PDB entry 3J9X | electron microscopy, 3.80 A resolution | chains E and 7 of the 60 polymer chains in the assembly

# Chain E
Name: coat protein
From: Sulfolobus islandicus rod-shaped virus 2
UniProt: Q8V9P2 (Q8V9P2_9VIRU); residue numbers follow UniProt; this construct covers 7-134
Sequence (128 residues; numbered 7 to 134; the number before each row is that of its first residue):
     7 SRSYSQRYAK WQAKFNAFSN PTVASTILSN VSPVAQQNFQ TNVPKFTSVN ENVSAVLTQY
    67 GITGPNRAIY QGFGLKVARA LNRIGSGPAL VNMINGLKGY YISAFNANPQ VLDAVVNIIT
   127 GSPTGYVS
From the paper describing this entry:
  - binding site for the 348-nt DNA strand: Trp17, Phe21, Arg73, Arg89
  - binding site for the 348-nt DNA strand (chain 7): Arg8, Lys16, Lys20, Phe24, Val37, Asn44, Asn48, Phe52, Lys82, Arg85

# Chain 7
Molecule: 348-nt DNA strand
From: Sulfolobus islandicus rod-shaped virus 2
Sequence (348 nucleotides; row label = number of the first residue in the row):
     1 ATATATATAT ATATATATAT ATATATATAT ATATATATAT ATATATATAT ATATATATAT
    61 ATATATATAT ATATATATAT ATATATATAT ATATATATAT ATATATATAT ATATATATAT
   121 ATATATATAT ATATATATAT ATATATATAT ATATATATAT ATATATATAT ATATATATAT
   181 ATATATATAT ATATATATAT ATATATATAT ATATATATAT ATATATATAT ATATATATAT
   241 ATATATATAT ATATATATAT ATATATATAT ATATATATAT ATATATATAT ATATATATAT
   301 ATATATATAT ATATATATAT ATATATATAT ATATATATAT ATATATAT

# Interface between chain E and chain 7
Pairs across the interface - 36 pairs, chain E then chain 7:
  Ser7(E) - DA321(7)  hydrogen bond to the phosphate
  Arg8(E) - DT320(7)  salt bridge to the phosphate
  Arg8(E) - DA321(7)  hydrogen bond to the phosphate
  Arg13(E) - DA319(7)  hydrogen bond to the base
  Arg13(E) - DT320(7)  sugar contact
  Lys16(E) - DA319(7)  salt bridge to the phosphate
  Trp17(E) - DT318(7)  base contact
  Trp17(E) - DA319(7)  sugar contact
  Lys20(E) - DT318(7)  phosphate contact
  Lys20(E) - DA319(7)  salt bridge to the phosphate
  Phe24(E) - DA317(7)  sugar contact
  Ile33(E) - DA317(7)  phosphate contact
  Val37(E) - DT316(7)  phosphate contact
  Val37(E) - DA317(7)  phosphate contact
  Ala41(E) - DA315(7)  phosphate contact
  Ala41(E) - DT316(7)  phosphate contact
  Asn44(E) - DA315(7)  phosphate contact
  Asn44(E) - DT316(7)  hydrogen bond to the phosphate
  Phe45(E) - DA315(7)  sugar contact
  Asn48(E) - DT314(7)  phosphate contact
  Asn48(E) - DA315(7)  hydrogen bond to the phosphate
  Val49(E) - DT314(7)  sugar contact
  Phe52(E) - DA313(7)  phosphate contact
  Phe52(E) - DT314(7)  sugar contact
  Gly78(E) - DT312(7)  sugar contact
  Leu81(E) - DT312(7)  base contact
  Leu81(E) - DA313(7)  sugar contact
  Lys82(E) - DT312(7)  phosphate contact
  Lys82(E) - DA313(7)  phosphate contact
  Arg85(E) - DA313(7)  salt bridge to the phosphate
  Arg85(E) - DT314(7)  salt bridge to the phosphate
  Arg89(E) - DT314(7)  salt bridge to the phosphate
  Tyr106(E) - DA311(7)  phosphate contact
  Tyr106(E) - DT312(7)  hydrogen bond to the phosphate
  Tyr107(E) - DT312(7)  sugar contact
  Phe111(E) - DA311(7)  sugar contact
Other interface residues (no listed pair), chain E (26 interface residues in all): Leu34, Val40, Ala74

# Overview
The interface between chain E and chain 7 involves 26 residues on one side and 11 on the other, with 6
hydrogen bonds and 6 salt bridges. Polar contacts include Arg13(E)-DA319(7), Ser7(E)-DA321(7) and
Arg8(E)-DA321(7). The paper reports a binding site for the 348-nt DNA strand (chain 7) at Arg8(E), Lys16(E)
and Lys20(E) among others; a binding site for the 348-nt DNA strand at Trp17(E), Phe21(E) and Arg73(E) among
others.
Chain E is coat protein and chain 7 is a 348-nt DNA strand, both from Sulfolobus islandicus rod-shaped virus
2; the structure, A Virus that Infects a Hyperthermophile Encapsidates A-Form DNA, was determined by electron
microscopy.
